PDB entry 8ZIQ | electron microscopy, 2.84 A resolution | chains M and N of the 18 polymer chains in the assembly

# Chain M (and N)
Name: HerA
Organism: Agrobacterium tumefaciens
Notes: chain N of this document is another copy of the same molecule, construct and numbering; everything in this record applies to it too
Amino-acid sequence (617 residues; each row starts with the number of its first residue):
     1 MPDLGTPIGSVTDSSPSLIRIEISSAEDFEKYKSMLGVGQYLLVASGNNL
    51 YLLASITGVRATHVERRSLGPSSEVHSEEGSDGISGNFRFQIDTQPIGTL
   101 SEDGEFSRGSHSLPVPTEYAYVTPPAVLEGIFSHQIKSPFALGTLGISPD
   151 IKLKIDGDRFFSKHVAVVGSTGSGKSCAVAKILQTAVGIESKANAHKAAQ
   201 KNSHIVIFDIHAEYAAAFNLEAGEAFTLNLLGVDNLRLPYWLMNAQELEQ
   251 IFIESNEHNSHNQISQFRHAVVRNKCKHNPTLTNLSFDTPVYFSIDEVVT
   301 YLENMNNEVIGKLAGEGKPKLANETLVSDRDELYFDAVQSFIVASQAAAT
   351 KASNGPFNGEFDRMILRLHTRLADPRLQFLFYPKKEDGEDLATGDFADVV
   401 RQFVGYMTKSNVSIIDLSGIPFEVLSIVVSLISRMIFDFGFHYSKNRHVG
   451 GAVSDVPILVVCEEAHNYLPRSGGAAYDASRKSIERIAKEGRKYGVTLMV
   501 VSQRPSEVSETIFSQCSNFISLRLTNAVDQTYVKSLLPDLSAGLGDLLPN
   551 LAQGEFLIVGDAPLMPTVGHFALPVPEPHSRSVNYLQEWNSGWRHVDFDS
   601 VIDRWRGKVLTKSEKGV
Unresolved in the structure: 67-86, 190-200, 609-617 (chain N: 67-86, 580-596, 606-617)

# How chain M and chain N interact
Contacting residue pairs (64; chain M residue first):
  Phe29(M) - Val115(N)  hydrophobic
  Glu30(M) - Val115(N)
  Lys33(M) - Leu113(N)  hydrogen bond (side chain-backbone)
  Val59(M) - Pro16(N)
  Val59(M) - Leu113(N)  hydrophobic
  Ala61(M) - Asp13(N)
  Ala61(M) - Ser14(N)  hydrogen bond (backbone-backbone)
  Thr62(M) - Thr12(N)
  Thr62(M) - Asp13(N)
  His63(M) - Thr12(N)
  His63(M) - Pro116(N)
  Glu360(M) - His261(N)
  Asp362(M) - Arg268(N)  salt bridge
  Leu366(M) - Arg268(N)
  Arg376(M) - Phe441(N)
  Gly419(M) - Tyr494(N)
  Phe422(M) - Arg486(N)
  Phe422(M) - Glu490(N)
  Glu423(M) - Arg486(N)  salt bridge
  Asn526(M) - Asp539(N)
  Asn550(M) - Pro16(N)
  Asn550(M) - Gly109(N)
  Asn550(M) - Ser110(N)
  Leu551(M) - Gly109(N)
  Ala552(M) - Arg108(N)
  Val583(M) - Ser162(N)  hydrogen bond (backbone-side chain)
  Val583(M) - Ser454(N)
  Val583(M) - Arg492(N)
  Asn584(M) - Asp158(N)
  Tyr585(M) - Phe161(N)
  Tyr585(M) - Ser162(N)
  Tyr585(M) - Pro457(N)  hydrophobic
  Tyr585(M) - Gly495(N)
  Tyr585(M) - Val496(N)  hydrogen bond (side chain-backbone)
  Tyr585(M) - Thr497(N)
  Leu586(M) - Gly157(N)
  Leu586(M) - Asp158(N)
  Leu586(M) - Phe161(N)  hydrophobic
  Glu588(M) - Asn202(N)
  Glu588(M) - Asp455(N)
  Trp589(M) - Phe161(N)  hydrophobic
  Trp589(M) - Lys201(N)
  Trp589(M) - Asn202(N)  hydrogen bond (backbone-backbone)
  Trp589(M) - Pro457(N)
  Asn590(M) - Lys201(N)
  Ser591(M) - Lys201(N)
  Ser591(M) - Asn202(N)  hydrogen bond (backbone-backbone)
  Gly592(M) - Gln200(N)
  Gly592(M) - Asn202(N)
  Trp593(M) - Gln200(N)
  Trp593(M) - His204(N)
  Trp593(M) - Gly405(N)
  Trp593(M) - Tyr406(N)  hydrophobic
  Trp593(M) - Lys409(N)
  Trp593(M) - Ser410(N)
  Trp593(M) - Asn411(N)
  Val596(M) - Tyr406(N)
  Val596(M) - Tyr443(N)  hydrophobic
  Phe598(M) - Arg401(N)
  Phe598(M) - Tyr406(N)  hydrophobic
  Asp599(M) - Arg401(N)
  Ser600(M) - Asn446(N)
  Trp605(M) - Asp438(N)
  Trp605(M) - His442(N)
Other interface residues (no listed pair), chain M (51 interface residues in all): Val38, Arg60, Phe88, Gly359, Arg363, Thr370, Ser418, Arg523, Gln553, Arg581, Ser582, Gln587, Arg594, Val601, Ile602, Arg604, Arg606, Lys608
Other interface residues (no listed pair), chain N (62 interface residues in all): Ser15, Ser46, Thr117, Ser138, Phe140, Ala186, Ser203, Leu282, Asp288, Phe396, Ala397, Val400, Met435, Phe439, Lys445, Val453, Val456, Leu459, Glu485, Lys493

# Overview
The interface between chain M and chain N involves 51 residues on one side and 62 on the other; the contacts
include 6 hydrogen bonds and 2 salt bridges. Polar pairs include Asp362(M)-Arg268(N), Glu423(M)-Arg486(N) and
Lys33(M)-Leu113(N).
Chain M and chain N are both HerA (Agrobacterium tumefaciens); the structure, HerA-DUF4297 complex with DNA,
was determined by electron microscopy (same publication as 8ZGI, 8ZIR, 8ZIS and 8ZIT).
